PDB entry 1A95 | X-ray diffraction, 2.00 A resolution | chains C and D of the 4 polymer chains in the assembly

== Chain C (and D) ==
Name: Xanthine-guanine phosphoribosyltransferase
Organism: Escherichia coli
Notes: EC 2.4.2.22; chain D of this document is another copy of the same molecule, construct and numbering; everything in this record applies to it too
UniProtKB: P0A9M5 (XGPT_ECOLI); residue numbers follow UniProt; this construct covers 1-152
Chain sequence (152 residues; each row starts with the number of its first residue):
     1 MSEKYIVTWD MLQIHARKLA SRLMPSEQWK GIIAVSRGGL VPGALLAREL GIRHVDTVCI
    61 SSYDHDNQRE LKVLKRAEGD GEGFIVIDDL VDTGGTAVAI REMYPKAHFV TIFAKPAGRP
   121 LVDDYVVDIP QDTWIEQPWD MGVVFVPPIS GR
Disordered / not traced: 1-2 (chain D: 1, 64-68, 152)
Curated features (UniProtKB/Swiss-Prot):
  - binding site (5-phospho-alpha-D-ribose 1-diphosphate): Arg37, Gly38, Arg69, Asp88 to Thr96
  - binding site (GMP): Arg69, Asp92 to Thr96, Trp134, Ile135
  - binding site (Mg(2+)): Asp89
  - binding site (guanine): Asp92, Ile135
  - binding site (xanthine): Asp92, Ile135
  - mutagenesis: Cys59 (C59A: No effect on catalytic activity; increased stability), His65 to Glu70 (No effect on affinity for xanthine and guanine substrates. However, the catalytic activity is highly reduced (200-fold when guanine is used as substrate) and the inhibition by GMP is also affected)
Ligand contacts:
  - guanine (GUN): Leu90, Asp92, Lys115, Trp134, Ile135, Gln137, Asp140
  - carboxylic prpp (PCP; 1-alpha-pyrophosphoryl-2-alpha,3-alpha-dihydroxy-4-beta-cyclopentane-methanol-5-phosphate): Ser36, Arg37, Gly38, Ser62, Arg69, Asp88, Asp89, Leu90, Val91, Asp92, Thr93, Gly94, Gly95, Thr96

== Chain C / chain D interface ==
Residue-residue contacts - 60 pairs, chain C then chain D:
  Trp9(C) - Trp9(D)  hydrophobic
  Trp9(C) - Asp10(D)
  Trp9(C) - Gln13(D)  hydrogen bond
  Trp9(C) - Leu45(D)  hydrophobic
  Asp10(C) - Val143(D)
  Gln13(C) - Trp9(D)  hydrogen bond
  Gln13(C) - Pro138(D)  hydrogen bond (side chain-backbone)
  Gln13(C) - Trp139(D)
  Gln13(C) - Met141(D)  hydrogen bond (side chain-backbone)
  Arg17(C) - Trp139(D)
  Arg17(C) - Met141(D)  hydrogen bond (side chain-backbone)
  Arg17(C) - Gly142(D)
  Ser36(C) - Arg53(D)
  Ser36(C) - Val55(D)
  Arg37(C) - Ala47(D)  hydrogen bond (side chain-backbone)
  Arg37(C) - Arg48(D)
  Arg37(C) - Gly51(D)
  Arg37(C) - Ile52(D)
  Arg37(C) - Arg53(D)
  Leu40(C) - Ala44(D)  hydrophobic
  Val41(C) - Ala44(D)  hydrophobic
  Ala44(C) - Leu40(D)  hydrophobic
  Ala44(C) - Val41(D)  hydrophobic
  Leu45(C) - Trp9(D)  hydrophobic
  Leu45(C) - Trp139(D)  hydrophobic
  Ala47(C) - Arg37(D)  hydrogen bond (backbone-side chain)
  Arg48(C) - Trp139(D)  hydrogen bond (side chain-backbone)
  Arg48(C) - Asp140(D)  salt bridge
  Gly51(C) - Arg37(D)
  Ile52(C) - Arg37(D)
  Arg53(C) - Ser36(D)  hydrogen bond (backbone-side chain)
  Arg53(C) - Arg37(D)
  Arg53(C) - Cys59(D)  hydrogen bond (backbone-side chain)
  Arg53(C) - Ile60(D)
  Arg53(C) - Leu74(D)
  His54(C) - Leu74(D)
  His54(C) - Lys75(D)
  Val55(C) - Ser36(D)
  Val55(C) - Thr57(D)  hydrogen bond (backbone-side chain)
  Val55(C) - Cys59(D)  hydrogen bond (backbone-side chain)
  Asp56(C) - Asp56(D)
  Asp56(C) - Thr57(D)
  Asp56(C) - Lys75(D)  salt bridge
  Thr57(C) - Val55(D)  hydrogen bond (side chain-backbone)
  Thr57(C) - Asp56(D)
  Thr57(C) - Thr57(D)
  Cys59(C) - Arg53(D)  hydrogen bond (side chain-backbone)
  Cys59(C) - Val55(D)  hydrogen bond (side chain-backbone)
  Leu74(C) - Arg53(D)
  Lys75(C) - Asp56(D)  salt bridge
  Pro138(C) - Gln13(D)  hydrogen bond (backbone-side chain)
  Trp139(C) - Gln13(D)
  Trp139(C) - Arg17(D)
  Trp139(C) - Leu45(D)  hydrophobic
  Trp139(C) - Arg48(D)  hydrogen bond (backbone-side chain)
  Asp140(C) - Arg48(D)  salt bridge
  Met141(C) - Gln13(D)  hydrogen bond (backbone-side chain)
  Met141(C) - Arg17(D)  hydrogen bond (backbone-side chain)
  Gly142(C) - Arg17(D)
  Val143(C) - Asp10(D)
Other interface residues (no listed pair), chain C (30 interface residues in all): Glu49, Ser61
Other interface residues (no listed pair), chain D (31 interface residues in all): Glu49, His54, Ser61

== In short ==
The interface between chain C and chain D involves 30 residues on one side and 31 on the other; the contacts
include 19 hydrogen bonds and 4 salt bridges. Polar contacts include Arg48(C)-Asp140(D), Asp56(C)-Lys75(D) and
Trp9(C)-Gln13(D). Chain C binds carboxylic prpp and guanine.
Both chains are Xanthine-guanine phosphoribosyltransferase (Escherichia coli). Entry 1A95 (Xprtase from E.
coli complexed with mg:cprpp and guanine) was determined by X-ray diffraction (same publication as 1A96, 1A97
and 1A98).
